9CK7 - chains A and C of the 8 polymer chains in the assembly; structure by electron microscopy, 3.45 A resolution.

# Chain A (and C)
Name: Glycoprotein GP1
From: Lassa virus Josiah
Notes: chain C of this document is another copy of the same molecule, construct and numbering; everything in this record applies to it too
Reference sequence: P08669 (GLYC_LASSJ); numbering as in UniProt (aligned over 1-259)
Chain sequence (259 residues; row label = number of the first residue in the row):
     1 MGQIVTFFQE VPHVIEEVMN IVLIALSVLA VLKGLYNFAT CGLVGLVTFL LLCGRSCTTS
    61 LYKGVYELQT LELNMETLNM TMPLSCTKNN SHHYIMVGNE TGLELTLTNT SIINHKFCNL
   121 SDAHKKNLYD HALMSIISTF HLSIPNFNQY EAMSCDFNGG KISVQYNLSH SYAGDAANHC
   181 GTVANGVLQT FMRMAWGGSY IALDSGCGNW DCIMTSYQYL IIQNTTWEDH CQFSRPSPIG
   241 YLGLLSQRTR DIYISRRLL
Not modelled in the structure: 1-59, 170-178
Sequence notes: conflict C207 (Arg in P08669)
Curated features (UniProtKB/Swiss-Prot):
  - binding site (Zn(2+)): C57
  - site: K33 (Important for GP-C-mediated membrane fusion), T58, T59 (Cleavage), L259 (Cleavage)
  - lipidation: G2 (N-myristoyl glycine)
  - glycosylation (N-linked (GlcNAc...) asparagine): N79, N89, N99, N109, N119, N167, N224
  - mutagenesis: G54 (G54A: No effect on SSP cleavage), S56 (S56A: Complete loss of SSP cleavage), T58 (T58A: Complete loss of SSP cleavage), S60 (S60A: No effect on SSP cleavage)
Cystine bridges: C86-C231, C118-C155, C180-C212
Covalently attached groups: N-acetylglucosamine (NAG) linked to N79, N89, N99, N109, N167, N224; glycan linked to N119
What the authors report for this chain:
  - post-translational modification sites: N79, N89

# How chain A and chain C interact
Residue-residue contacts (43):
  K116(A) - R257(C)  hydrogen bond (backbone-side chain)
  F117(A) - R257(C)
  C118(A) - R257(C)
  L120(A) - S255(C)
  L120(A) - R256(C)
  L120(A) - R257(C)
  S121(A) - S255(C)  hydrogen bond (side chain-backbone)
  H124(A) - N148(C)
  H124(A) - Y253(C)
  H124(A) - I254(C)  hydrogen bond (side chain-backbone)
  N127(A) - N148(C)  hydrogen bond
  N127(A) - Q149(C)
  Y129(A) - N148(C)
  Y129(A) - Y253(C)
  H131(A) - N146(C)
  H131(A) - N148(C)
  H131(A) - G181(C)
  H131(A) - Y253(C)  hydrogen bond (backbone-side chain)
  M134(A) - Y253(C)  hydrophobic
  S135(A) - D251(C)  hydrogen bond
  S135(A) - Y253(C)
  S138(A) - I252(C)
  S138(A) - I254(C)
  H141(A) - I254(C)
  H141(A) - R257(C)  hydrogen bond (side chain-backbone)
  H141(A) - L259(C)
  L142(A) - I252(C)
  L142(A) - I254(C)  hydrophobic
  L142(A) - L259(C)  hydrophobic
  F147(A) - R257(C)
  F147(A) - L258(C)
  N148(A) - L258(C)
  Y150(A) - R257(C)  hydrogen bond (backbone-side chain)
  E151(A) - R257(C)  salt bridge
  M153(A) - R257(C)  hydrogen bond (backbone-side chain)
  R248(A) - T249(C)  hydrogen bond (side chain-backbone)
  R248(A) - R250(C)  hydrogen bond (side chain-backbone)
  R248(A) - I252(C)  hydrogen bond (side chain-backbone)
  T249(A) - T249(C)
  I252(A) - L259(C)  hydrophobic
  Y253(A) - L259(C)
  S255(A) - L258(C)
  S255(A) - L259(C)
Also at the interface, not in a pair above, chain A (27 interface residues in all): K125, I254, L258
Also at the interface, not in a pair above, chain C (17 interface residues in all): H124, Y150

# In short
The interface between chain A and chain C involves 27 residues on one side and 17 on the other, with 12
hydrogen bonds and 1 salt bridge. Among the polar pairs are E151(A)-R257(C), K116(A)-R257(C) and
S121(A)-S255(C). N-acetylglucosamine is covalently linked to N79(A), N89(A), N99(A), N109(A), N167(A) and
N224(A). The paper reports modification sites N79(A) and N89(A).
Chain A and chain C are both Glycoprotein GP1 (Lassa virus Josiah); the structure, Lineage IV Lassa virus
glycoprotein (Josiah) in complex with polyclonal antibody (GPC-A epitope) from rabbit 187, was determined by
electron microscopy (same publication as 8TYC, 8TYE, 8VCV, 8VE8, 9CJ7, 9CJ8 and 9CK8).
